Entry 7ZHJ (electron microscopy, 3.53 A resolution); this record covers chains b and d of the 33 polymer chains in the assembly.

# Chain b (and d)
Name: Probable baseplate hub protein
Source organism: Escherichia phage T5
Notes: chain d of this document is another copy of the same molecule, construct and numbering; everything in this record applies to it too
Reference sequence: Q6QGE9 (BPPB3_BPT5); residue numbers follow UniProt; this construct covers 1-949
Amino-acid sequence (949 residues; numbered 1 to 949; the number before each row is that of its first residue):
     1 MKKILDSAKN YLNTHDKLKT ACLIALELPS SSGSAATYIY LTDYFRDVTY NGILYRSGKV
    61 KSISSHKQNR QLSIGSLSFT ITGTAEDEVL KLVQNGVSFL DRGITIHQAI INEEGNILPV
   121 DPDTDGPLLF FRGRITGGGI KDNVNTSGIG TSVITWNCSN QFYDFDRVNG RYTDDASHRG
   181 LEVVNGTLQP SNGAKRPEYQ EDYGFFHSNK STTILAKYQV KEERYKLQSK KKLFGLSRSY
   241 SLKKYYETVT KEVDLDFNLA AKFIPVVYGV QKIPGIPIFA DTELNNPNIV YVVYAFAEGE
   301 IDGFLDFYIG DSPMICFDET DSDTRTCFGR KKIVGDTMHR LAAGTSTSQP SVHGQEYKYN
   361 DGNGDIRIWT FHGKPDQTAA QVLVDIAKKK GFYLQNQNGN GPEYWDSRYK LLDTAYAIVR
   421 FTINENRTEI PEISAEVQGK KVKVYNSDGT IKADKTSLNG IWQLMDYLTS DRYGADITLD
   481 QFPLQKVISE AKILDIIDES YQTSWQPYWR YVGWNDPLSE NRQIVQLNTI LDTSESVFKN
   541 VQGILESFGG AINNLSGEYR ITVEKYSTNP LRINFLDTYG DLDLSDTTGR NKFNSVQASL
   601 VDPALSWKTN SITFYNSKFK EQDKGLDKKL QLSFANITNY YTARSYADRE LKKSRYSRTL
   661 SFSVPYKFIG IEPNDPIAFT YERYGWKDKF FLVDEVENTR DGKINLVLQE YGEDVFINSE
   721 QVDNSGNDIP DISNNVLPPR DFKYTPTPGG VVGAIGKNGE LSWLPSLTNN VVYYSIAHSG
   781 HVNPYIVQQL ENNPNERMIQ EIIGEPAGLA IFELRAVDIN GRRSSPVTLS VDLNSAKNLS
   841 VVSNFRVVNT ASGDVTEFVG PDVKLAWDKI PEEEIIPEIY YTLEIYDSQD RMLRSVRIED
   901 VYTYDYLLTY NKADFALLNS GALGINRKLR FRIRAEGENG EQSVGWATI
Cystine bridges: C316-C327

# How chain b and chain d interact
Pairs across the interface (119):
  E222(b) with K221(d), salt bridge
  K232(b) with F257(d)
  L233(b) with F257(d), hydrophobic
  L242(b) with V168(d), hydrophobic
  K243(b) with D532(d); S534(d)
  Y246(b) with F257(d); N258(d), hydrogen bond (backbone-side chain); L259(d); A260(d), hydrophobic
  E247(b) with T250(d)
  V249(b) with F257(d), hydrophobic
  K251(b) with D254(d); D256(d), salt bridge; F257(d)
  F575(b) with V144(d), hydrophobic
  G580(b) with D142(d); N143(d); V144(d), hydrogen bond (backbone-backbone)
  D581(b) with D142(d)
  L582(b) with I140(d); K141(d); D142(d), hydrogen bond (backbone-backbone)
  D583(b) with I140(d); K141(d), salt bridge
  L584(b) with V93(d), hydrophobic; G139(d); I140(d), hydrogen bond (backbone-backbone)
  S585(b) with G138(d)
  D586(b) with F99(d); G137(d); G138(d), hydrogen bond (backbone-backbone); G139(d)
  T588(b) with F99(d); L100(d)
  R590(b) with Y163(d); D164(d); F165(d)
  K592(b) with S98(d), hydrogen bond; L100(d)
  Q597(b) with Y172(d)
  W607(b) with F257(d)
  T609(b) with D256(d), hydrogen bond (side chain-backbone); F257(d); L259(d)
  S611(b) with Y172(d), hydrogen bond; L259(d)
  T613(b) with A176(d); S177(d)
  F614(b) with L181(d)
  Y615(b) with A176(d); S177(d), hydrogen bond (side chain-backbone); G180(d); L181(d), hydrogen bond (backbone-backbone); E182(d); G193(d)
  S617(b) with E182(d), hydrogen bond (backbone-side chain)
  K620(b) with N192(d); G193(d)
  E621(b) with S32(d); G33(d), hydrogen bond (backbone-backbone)
  Q622(b) with S31(d)
  D623(b) with S98(d), hydrogen bond; L100(d); D101(d); R102(d)
  K624(b) with E27(d), salt bridge; D101(d), hydrogen bond (side chain-backbone); R102(d)
  L626(b) with L100(d), hydrophobic; D101(d); Y163(d)
  D627(b) with R167(d), hydrogen bond (backbone-side chain); K195(d)
  K628(b) with L100(d); Y163(d); D164(d), salt bridge
  R644(b) with V183(d)
  R655(b) with S98(d)
  R658(b) with L92(d), hydrogen bond (side chain-backbone); V93(d), hydrogen bond (side chain-backbone); Q94(d), hydrogen bond (side chain-backbone)
  Y681(b) with D142(d), hydrogen bond
  R683(b) with G83(d), hydrogen bond (side chain-backbone); T84(d); E86(d), salt bridge; D142(d), salt bridge; S152(d)
  Y684(b) with V89(d), hydrophobic; V93(d), hydrophobic; I140(d); D142(d)
  W686(b) with V93(d), hydrogen bond (side chain-backbone); N95(d)
  K689(b) with N95(d)
  E720(b) with V183(d)
  V722(b) with G186(d); L188(d), hydrophobic
  I729(b) with N209(d); T213(d)
  D731(b) with Y225(d), hydrogen bond
  I732(b) with K217(d)
  S733(b) with A216(d); K217(d)
  N734(b) with R224(d)
  N769(b) with Y218(d); I423(d); T428(d)
  N770(b) with E429(d)
  L790(b) with E425(d)
  E791(b) with E425(d)
  N792(b) with E425(d), hydrogen bond (backbone-side chain)
  P794(b) with P287(d), hydrophobic; N288(d)
  N795(b) with N285(d), hydrogen bond (side chain-backbone)
  I819(b) with I819(d); N820(d)
  N820(b) with K221(d)
  G853(b) with S852(d)
Interface residues without a listed pair, chain b (76 interface residues in all): E223, R238, Y579, T587, G589, F593, N594, V601, K608, N616, K629, G685, Q721, P730, L767
Interface residues without a listed pair, chain d (86 interface residues in all): L90, V97, I135, T136, D166, N185, T187, S191, K210, T248, F263, N424, D471, I786, G821, G853

# Summary
76 residues of chain b and 86 residues of chain d are in contact; the contacts include 24 hydrogen bonds and 7
salt bridges. Polar contacts include E222(b)-K221(d), K251(b)-D256(d) and D583(b)-K141(d).
Both chains are Probable baseplate hub protein (Escherichia phage T5). Entry 7ZHJ (Tail tip of siphophage T5 :
tip proteins) was determined by electron microscopy, deposited together with 7QG9, 7ZN2, 7ZN4, 7ZQB and 7ZQP.
